Entry 6RLB (electron microscopy, 4.50 A resolution (low resolution: residue-level contacts below are approximate; hydrogen-bond / salt-bridge calls are withheld)); this record covers chains I and J of the 14 polymer chains in the assembly.

# Chain I (and J)
Name: Dynein light chain 1, cytoplasmic
Source organism: Homo sapiens
Notes: chain J of this document is another copy of the same molecule, construct and numbering; everything in this record applies to it too
Reference sequence: P63167 (DYL1_HUMAN); residues 1-89 here = UniProt positions 1-89
Chain sequence (89 residues; numbered 1 to 89; the number before each row is that of its first residue):
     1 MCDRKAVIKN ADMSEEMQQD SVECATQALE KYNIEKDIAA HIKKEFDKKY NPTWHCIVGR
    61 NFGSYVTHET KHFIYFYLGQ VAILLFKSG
Unresolved in the structure: 1-3

# Chain I / chain J interface
Contacting residue pairs - 30 pairs, chain I then chain J:
  Glu-35(I) / Gly-63(J)
  Ala-39(I) / Ser-64(J)
  Ala-39(I) / Tyr-65(J)
  Ala-40(I) / Tyr-65(J)
  His-55(I) / Tyr-65(J)
  Cys-56(I) / Ser-64(J)
  Cys-56(I) / Tyr-65(J)
  Ile-57(I) / Gly-63(J)
  Val-58(I) / Phe-62(J)
  Val-58(I) / Gly-63(J)
  Gly-59(I) / Asn-61(J)
  Gly-59(I) / Phe-62(J)
  Arg-60(I) / Asn-61(J)
  Asn-61(I) / Gly-59(J)
  Asn-61(I) / Arg-60(J)
  Asn-61(I) / Asn-61(J)
  Phe-62(I) / Val-58(J)
  Phe-62(I) / Gly-59(J)
  Gly-63(I) / Glu-35(J)
  Gly-63(I) / Lys-36(J)
  Gly-63(I) / Ile-57(J)
  Gly-63(I) / Val-58(J)
  Ser-64(I) / Ala-39(J)
  Ser-64(I) / Cys-56(J)
  Tyr-65(I) / Ala-39(J)
  Tyr-65(I) / Ala-40(J)
  Tyr-65(I) / His-55(J)
  Tyr-65(I) / Cys-56(J)
  Ser-88(I) / Ser-88(J)
  Gly-89(I) / Gly-89(J)
Interface residues without a listed pair, chain I (19 interface residues in all): Lys-36, Lys-43, Val-66
Interface residues without a listed pair, chain J (19 interface residues in all): Lys-43, Val-66

# Summary
Chain I and chain J each contribute 19 residues to their interface.
Both chains are Dynein light chain 1, cytoplasmic (Homo sapiens). Entry 6RLB (Structure of the dynein-2
complex; tail domain) was determined by electron microscopy (same publication as 6SC2 and 6RLA).
